Entry 3S1Q (X-ray diffraction, 3.30 A resolution); this record covers chains C and K of the 12 polymer chains in the assembly.

== Chain C ==
Protein: DNA-directed RNA polymerase II subunit RPB3
Organism: Saccharomyces cerevisiae
Reference sequence: P16370 (RPB3_YEAST); numbering as in UniProt (aligned over 1-318)
Sequence (318 residues; each row starts with the number of its first residue):
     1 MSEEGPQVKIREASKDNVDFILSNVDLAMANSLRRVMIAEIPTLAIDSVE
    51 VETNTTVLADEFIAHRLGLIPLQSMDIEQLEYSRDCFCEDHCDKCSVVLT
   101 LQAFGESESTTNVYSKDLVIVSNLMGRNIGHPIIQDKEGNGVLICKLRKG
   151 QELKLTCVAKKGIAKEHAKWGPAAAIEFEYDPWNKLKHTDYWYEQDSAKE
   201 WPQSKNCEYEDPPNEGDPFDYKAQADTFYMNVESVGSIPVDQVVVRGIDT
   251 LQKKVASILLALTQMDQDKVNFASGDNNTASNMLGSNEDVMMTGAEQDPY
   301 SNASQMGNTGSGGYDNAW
Disordered / not traced: 1-2, 269-318
Metal / ion sites: Zn2+: Cys-86, Cys-88, Cys-92, Cys-95
UniProt features mapped onto this chain:
  - binding site (Zn(2+)): Cys-86, Cys-88, Cys-92, Cys-95
  - modified residue: Ser-2 (N-acetylserine)
  - natural variant: Ala-30 (A30D: In mutant RPB3-1)
  - mutagenesis: Lys-9 (K9E: Transcript termination readthrough)

== Chain K ==
Protein: DNA-directed RNA polymerase II subunit RPB11
Organism: Saccharomyces cerevisiae
Reference sequence: P38902 (RPB11_YEAST); numbering as in UniProt (aligned over 1-120)
Sequence (120 residues; each row starts with the number of its first residue):
     1 MNAPDRFELFLLGEGESKLKIDPDTKAPNAVVITFEKEDHTLGNLIRAEL
    51 LNDRKVLFAAYKVEHPFFARFKLRIQTTEGYDPKDALKNACNSIINKLGA
   101 LKTNFETEWNLQTLAADDAF
Disordered / not traced: 115-120
UniProt features mapped onto this chain:
  - mutagenesis: Glu-108 (E108G/V: Transcript termination readthrough; E108K: Transcript termination readthrough. Lethal), Leu-111 (L111P: Transcript termination readthrough), Leu-114 (L114P: Transcript termination readthrough)

== Chain C / chain K interface ==
Pairs across the interface - 83 pairs, chain C then chain K:
  Glu-3(C) / Thr-103(K)
  Glu-3(C) / Asn-104(K)  hydrogen bond (backbone-side chain)
  Glu-4(C) / Ala-100(K)
  Gly-5(C) / Ala-100(K)
  Pro-6(C) / Lys-97(K)
  Pro-6(C) / Leu-101(K)  hydrophobic
  Pro-6(C) / Asn-104(K)  hydrogen bond (backbone-side chain)
  Gln-7(C) / Asn-104(K)
  Val-8(C) / Leu-101(K)  hydrophobic
  Val-8(C) / Phe-105(K)  hydrophobic
  Val-8(C) / Glu-108(K)
  Lys-9(C) / Glu-108(K)
  Ile-10(C) / Glu-108(K)  hydrogen bond (backbone-side chain)
  Ile-10(C) / Trp-109(K)
  Ile-10(C) / Gln-112(K)  hydrogen bond (backbone-side chain)
  Ala-13(C) / Trp-109(K)  hydrophobic
  Ala-13(C) / Leu-114(K)
  Ser-14(C) / Trp-109(K)
  Ser-14(C) / Leu-114(K)
  Val-18(C) / Trp-109(K)  hydrophobic
  Leu-22(C) / Leu-101(K)  hydrophobic
  Asp-26(C) / Glu-49(K)
  Asp-26(C) / Lys-97(K)  salt bridge
  Ala-28(C) / Asn-44(K)
  Ala-28(C) / Leu-45(K)  hydrophobic
  Ala-28(C) / Ala-48(K)  hydrophobic
  Met-29(C) / Leu-45(K)  hydrophobic
  Met-29(C) / Ile-94(K)  hydrophobic
  Met-29(C) / Lys-97(K)
  Asn-31(C) / Asn-44(K)
  Ser-32(C) / His-40(K)
  Ser-32(C) / Thr-41(K)  hydrogen bond (side chain-backbone)
  Ser-32(C) / Leu-45(K)
  Arg-35(C) / Asp-39(K)  salt bridge
  Arg-35(C) / His-40(K)
  Arg-35(C) / Thr-41(K)  hydrogen bond
  Val-36(C) / Thr-41(K)
  Glu-40(C) / Asp-39(K)
  Glu-40(C) / Thr-41(K)
  Arg-84(C) / Phe-10(K)
  Arg-84(C) / Leu-11(K)
  Lys-165(C) / Arg-6(K)  hydrogen bond (backbone-side chain)
  Lys-165(C) / Leu-9(K)  hydrogen bond (side chain-backbone)
  Lys-165(C) / Asp-39(K)  salt bridge
  Glu-166(C) / Arg-6(K)  hydrogen bond (backbone-side chain)
  Glu-166(C) / Phe-7(K)
  Glu-166(C) / Phe-10(K)
  His-167(C) / Arg-6(K)
  Asp-241(C) / Phe-105(K)
  Asp-241(C) / Trp-109(K)
  Val-244(C) / Phe-105(K)  hydrophobic
  Val-245(C) / Lys-102(K)
  Val-245(C) / Phe-105(K)  hydrophobic
  Val-245(C) / Glu-106(K)
  Ile-248(C) / Leu-98(K)
  Ile-248(C) / Leu-101(K)  hydrophobic
  Ile-248(C) / Lys-102(K)
  Asp-249(C) / Lys-102(K)
  Leu-251(C) / Leu-45(K)  hydrophobic
  Leu-251(C) / Leu-98(K)  hydrophobic
  Gln-252(C) / Ile-95(K)
  Gln-252(C) / Leu-98(K)
  Gln-252(C) / Gly-99(K)
  Lys-254(C) / Glu-38(K)  salt bridge
  Lys-254(C) / Leu-42(K)
  Val-255(C) / Cys-91(K)
  Val-255(C) / Ile-95(K)  hydrophobic
  Ala-256(C) / Ile-95(K)
  Ile-258(C) / Lys-18(K)
  Ile-258(C) / Leu-19(K)
  Ile-258(C) / Phe-35(K)  hydrophobic
  Ile-258(C) / Cys-91(K)  hydrophobic
  Leu-259(C) / Lys-88(K)
  Leu-259(C) / Cys-91(K)  hydrophobic
  Leu-259(C) / Asn-92(K)
  Leu-259(C) / Ile-95(K)  hydrophobic
  Ala-261(C) / Leu-19(K)  hydrophobic
  Leu-262(C) / Leu-19(K)  hydrophobic
  Leu-262(C) / Lys-84(K)
  Leu-262(C) / Leu-87(K)  hydrophobic
  Met-265(C) / Leu-19(K)
  Met-265(C) / Lys-20(K)
  Met-265(C) / Ile-21(K)  hydrophobic
Other interface residues (no listed pair), chain C (47 interface residues in all): Arg-11, Phe-20, Leu-33, Ile-163, Ala-164, Ala-168, Val-240, Asp-266
Other interface residues (no listed pair), chain K (41 interface residues in all): Ile-46

== Summary ==
47 residues of chain C face 41 of chain K across their interface; the contacts include 9 hydrogen bonds and 4
salt bridges. Among the polar pairs are Asp-26(C)/Lys-97(K), Arg-35(C)/Asp-39(K) and Lys-165(C)/Asp-39(K).
Chain C is DNA-directed RNA polymerase II subunit RPB3 and chain K is DNA-directed RNA polymerase II subunit
RPB11, both from Saccharomyces cerevisiae; the structure, RNA Polymerase II Initiation Complex with a 5-nt
3'-deoxy RNA soaked with ATP, was determined by X-ray diffraction together with 3RZD, 3RZO, 3S14, 3S15, 3S16,
3S17 and 5 further entries from the same study.
